3D0P - chains A and B; structure by X-ray diffraction, 1.80 A resolution.

# Chain A
Name: Ribonuclease H
Notes: EC 3.1.26.4
Reference sequence: Q9KEI9 (RNH1_BACHD); residues 61-194 here = UniProt positions 61-194
Chain sequence (134 residues; each row starts with the number of its first residue):
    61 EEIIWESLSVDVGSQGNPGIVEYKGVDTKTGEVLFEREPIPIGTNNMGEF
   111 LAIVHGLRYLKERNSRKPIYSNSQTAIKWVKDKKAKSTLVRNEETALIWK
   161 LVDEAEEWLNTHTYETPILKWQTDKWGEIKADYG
Sequence notes: engineered mutation Asn-132 (Asp in Q9KEI9)
Swiss-Prot annotation at these positions:
  - binding site (Mg(2+)): Asp-71, Glu-109, Asp-192
  - mutagenesis: Glu-109 (E109Q: Loss of activity), Glu-188 (E188A: Strongly reduces activity; E188Q: No effect), Asp-192 (D192N: Strongly reduced activity with manganese. Loss of activity with magnesium)
Reported in the primary citation:
  - binding site for the 12-nt DNA strand (chain B): Ser-74, Asn-77, Thr-104, Asn-106, Asn-132, Gln-134, Thr-135, Trp-139, Ser-147, Thr-148, Asp-192
  - conformationally variable residues (side-chain flip): Asp-71, Glu-109, Asn-132, Glu-188, Asp-192
  - contacts within the chain: Asp-192/Tyr-193 (backbone contact), Asp-192/Gly-194 (backbone contact)
  - catalytic residues: Asp-71, Glu-109, Glu-188, Asp-192 (citing earlier work)

# Chain B
Molecule: 12-nt DNA strand
Sequence (12 nucleotides; row label = number of the first residue in the row):
     1 CGCGAATTCGCG

# Interface between chain A and chain B
Pairs across the interface (10; chain A residue first):
  Val-72(A) / DG12(B)  sugar contact
  Gly-73(A) / DG12(B)  phosphate contact
  Ser-74(A) / DG12(B)  hydrogen bond to the phosphate
  Asn-77(A) / DG12(B)  base contact
  Asn-105(A) / DC11(B)  base contact
  Asn-132(A) / DC11(B)  hydrogen bond to the phosphate
  Asn-132(A) / DG12(B)  hydrogen bond to the phosphate
  Thr-183(A) / DC11(B)  hydrogen bond to the phosphate
  Asp-192(A) / DG12(B)  phosphate contact
  Tyr-193(A) / DG12(B)  phosphate contact
Interface residues without a listed pair, chain A (13 interface residues in all): Gln-75, Trp-181, Ile-189, Gly-194
Interface residues without a listed pair, chain B (3 interface residues in all): DG10

# Overview
The interface between chain A and chain B involves 13 residues on one side and 3 on the other, with 4 hydrogen
bonds. Polar contacts include Ser-74(A)/DG12(B), Asn-132(A)/DC11(B) and Asn-132(A)/DG12(B). From the paper:
catalytic residues Asp-71(A), Glu-109(A) and Glu-188(A) among others; a binding site for the 12-nt DNA strand
(chain B) at Ser-74(A), Asn-77(A) and Thr-104(A) among others.
Here chain A is Ribonuclease H and chain B is a 12-nt DNA strand. Entry 3D0P (Insights into RNA/DNA hybrid
recognition and processing by RNase H from the crystal structure of a ...) was determined by X-ray
diffraction.
